PDB entry 5J2K | X-ray diffraction, 2.10 A resolution | chains A and T of the 4 polymer chains in the assembly

Chain A:
Molecule: DNA polymerase beta
Source organism: Homo sapiens
Notes: EC 2.7.7.7, 4.2.99.-
UniProt: P06746 (DPOLB_HUMAN); numbering as in UniProt (aligned over 1-335)
Amino-acid sequence (335 residues; numbered 1 to 335; the number before each row is that of its first residue):
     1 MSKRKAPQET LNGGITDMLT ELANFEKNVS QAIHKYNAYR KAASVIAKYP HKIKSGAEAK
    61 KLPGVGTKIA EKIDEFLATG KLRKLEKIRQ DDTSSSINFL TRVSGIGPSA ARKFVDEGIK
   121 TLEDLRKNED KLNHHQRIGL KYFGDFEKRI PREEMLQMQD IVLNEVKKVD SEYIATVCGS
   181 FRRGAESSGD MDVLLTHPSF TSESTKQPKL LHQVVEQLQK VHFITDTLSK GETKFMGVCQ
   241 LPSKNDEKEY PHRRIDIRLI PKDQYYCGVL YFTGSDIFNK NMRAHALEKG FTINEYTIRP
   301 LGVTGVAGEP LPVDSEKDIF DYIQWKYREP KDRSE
Disordered / not traced: 1-9
Ion coordination: Na+ site 1: Lys60, Leu62, Val65 (shared with 1 residue of chain D); Na+ site 2: Thr101, Val103, Ile106 (shared with 1 residue of chain P); Mg2+ site 1: Asp190, Asp192 (together with DUP); Mg2+ site 2: Asp190, Asp192, Asp256 (together with DUP)
Ligand contacts: DUP (2'-deoxyuridine 5'-alpha,beta-imido-triphosphate): Gly179, Ser180, Arg183, Ser188, Gly189, Asp190, Asp192, Asp256, Tyr271, Phe272, Thr273, Gly274, Ser275, Asp276, Asn279
Curated features (UniProtKB/Swiss-Prot):
  - region: Arg183 to Asp192 (DNA-binding)
  - active site: Lys72 (Nucleophile)
  - binding site (K(+)): Lys60, Leu62, Val65, Thr101, Val103, Ile106
  - binding site (Na(+)): Lys60, Leu62, Val65, Thr101, Val103, Ile106
  - binding site (dATP): Arg149, Ser180, Arg183, Gly189, Asp190
  - binding site (dCTP): Arg149, Ser180, Arg183, Gly189, Asp190
  - binding site (dGTP): Arg149, Ser180, Arg183, Gly189, Asp190, Asp192
  - binding site (dTTP): Arg149, Ser180, Arg183, Gly189, Asp190
  - binding site (Mg(2+)): Asp190, Asp192, Asp256
  - modified residue: Lys72 (N6-acetyllysine), Arg83 (Omega-N-methylarginine), Arg152 (Omega-N-methylarginine)
  - cross-link (Glycyl lysine isopeptide (Lys-Gly)): Lys41 (interchain with G-Cter in ubiquitin), Lys61 (interchain with G-Cter in ubiquitin), Lys81 (interchain with G-Cter in ubiquitin)
  - natural variant: Leu22 (L22P: Found in a gastric cancer sample; uncertain significance), Tyr39 (Y39C: Found in a gastric cancer sample; uncertain significance), Gly118 (G118V: Decreased DNA-directed DNA polymerase activity), Arg137 (R137Q: Decreased function in base-excision repair), Arg149 (R149I: Decreased DNA-directed DNA polymerase activity), Asp160 (D160N: Found in a gastric cancer sample; uncertain significance), Cys239 (C239R: Found in a gastric cancer sample; uncertain significance), Lys289 (K289M: Found in a colon cancer sample; uncertain significance), Asn294 (N294D: Found in a gastric cancer sample; uncertain significance), Glu295 (E295K: Found in a gastric cancer sample; uncertain significance)
  - mutagenesis: Phe25 (F25W: No effect on 5'-dRP lyase activity. Decreased ssDNA binding), His34 (H34G: Decreased 5'-dRP lyase activity. Decreased ssDNA binding), Lys35 (K35A: Decreased 5'-dRP lyase activity. Decreased ssDNA binding. Loss of 5'-dRP lyase activity; when associated with A-68 and A-72. Decreased ssDNA binding; when associated with A-68 and A-72 ...), Tyr39 (Y39F: No effect on 5'-dRP lyase activity; Y39Q: Abolishes DNA polymerase and 5'-dRP lyase activity), Lys41 (K41R: Abolishes ubiquitination; when associated with R-61 and R-81), Lys60 (K60A: Decreased 5'-dRP lyase activity. Decreased ssDNA binding), Lys61 (K61R: Abolishes ubiquitination; when associated with R-41 and R-81), Lys68 (K68A: No effect on 5'-dRP lyase activity. Decreased ssDNA binding. Loss of 5'-dRP lyase activity; when associated with A-35 and A-72. Decreased ssDNA binding; when associated with A-35 and A-72 ...), Glu71 (E71Q: No effect on 5'-dRP lyase activity. No effect on structure shown by circular dichroism. No effect on ssDNA binding), Lys72 (K72A: Severely reduced 5'-dRP lyase activity. Does not affect ssDNA binding. Loss of 5'-dRP lyase activity; when associated with A-35 and A-68. Decreased ssDNA binding ...), Glu75 (E75A: Slightly decreased 5'-dRP lyase activity. Decreased ssDNA binding. No effect on structure shown by circular dichroism), Lys81 (K81R: Abolishes ubiquitination; when associated with R-41 and R-61), 5 further mutagenesis entries in UniProt

Chain T:
Molecule: Template Strand
Sequence (16 nucleotides; numbered 1 to 16; the number before each row is that of its first residue):
     1 CCGACATCGC ATCAGC

How chain A and chain T interact:
Contacting residue pairs (27):
  His34(A) - DC5(T)  stacking on the base
  Asn133(A) - DT12(T)  phosphate contact
  Ser229(A) - DC10(T)  phosphate contact
  Ser229(A) - DA11(T)  phosphate contact
  Lys230(A) - DC10(T)  phosphate contact
  Lys230(A) - DA11(T)  hydrogen bond to the phosphate
  Gly231(A) - DC10(T)  phosphate contact
  Glu232(A) - DC10(T)  hydrogen bond to the phosphate
  Thr233(A) - DG9(T)  hydrogen bond to the phosphate
  Thr233(A) - DC10(T)  hydrogen bond to the phosphate
  Lys234(A) - DG9(T)  hydrogen bond to the base
  Lys234(A) - DC10(T)  hydrogen bond to the phosphate
  Arg258(A) - DG9(T)  sugar contact
  Lys280(A) - DA6(T)  salt bridge to the phosphate
  Arg283(A) - DA6(T)  hydrogen bond to the base
  Arg283(A) - DT7(T)  hydrogen bond to the sugar
  Ala284(A) - DA6(T)  sugar contact
  Leu287(A) - DC5(T)  phosphate contact
  Leu287(A) - DA6(T)  phosphate contact
  Leu287(A) - DT7(T)  phosphate contact
  Thr292(A) - DT7(T)  hydrogen bond to the phosphate
  Ile293(A) - DT7(T)  sugar contact
  Asn294(A) - DT7(T)  phosphate contact
  Asn294(A) - DC8(T)  hydrogen bond to the phosphate
  Glu295(A) - DC8(T)  sugar contact
  Tyr296(A) - DG9(T)  hydrogen bond to the phosphate
  Arg299(A) - DC8(T)  salt bridge to the phosphate
Interface residues without a listed pair, chain A (20 interface residues in all): His134

In short:
The interface between chain A and chain T involves 20 residues on one side and 8 on the other, with 11
hydrogen bonds, 2 salt bridges and 1 aromatic stacking contact. Polar pairs include Lys234(A)-DG9(T),
Arg283(A)-DA6(T) and Arg283(A)-DT7(T). Ligands of chain A: compound DUP.
Chain A is DNA polymerase beta (Homo sapiens) and chain T is Template Strand; the structure, Ternary complex
crystal structure of DNA polymerase Beta with T:T mismatch at the primer terminus, was determined by X-ray
diffraction together with 5J0O, 5J0P, 5J0Q, 5J0R, 5J0S, 5J0T and 16 further entries from the same study.
